PDB entry 3AFL | X-ray diffraction, 2.99 A resolution | chain A

Chain A:
Molecule: Oligo alginate lyase
From: Agrobacterium tumefaciens
Notes: EC 4.2.2.-
UniProt: A9CEJ9 (A9CEJ9_AGRT5); residues 1-776 here = UniProt positions 1-776
Amino-acid sequence (776 residues; each row starts with the number of its first residue):
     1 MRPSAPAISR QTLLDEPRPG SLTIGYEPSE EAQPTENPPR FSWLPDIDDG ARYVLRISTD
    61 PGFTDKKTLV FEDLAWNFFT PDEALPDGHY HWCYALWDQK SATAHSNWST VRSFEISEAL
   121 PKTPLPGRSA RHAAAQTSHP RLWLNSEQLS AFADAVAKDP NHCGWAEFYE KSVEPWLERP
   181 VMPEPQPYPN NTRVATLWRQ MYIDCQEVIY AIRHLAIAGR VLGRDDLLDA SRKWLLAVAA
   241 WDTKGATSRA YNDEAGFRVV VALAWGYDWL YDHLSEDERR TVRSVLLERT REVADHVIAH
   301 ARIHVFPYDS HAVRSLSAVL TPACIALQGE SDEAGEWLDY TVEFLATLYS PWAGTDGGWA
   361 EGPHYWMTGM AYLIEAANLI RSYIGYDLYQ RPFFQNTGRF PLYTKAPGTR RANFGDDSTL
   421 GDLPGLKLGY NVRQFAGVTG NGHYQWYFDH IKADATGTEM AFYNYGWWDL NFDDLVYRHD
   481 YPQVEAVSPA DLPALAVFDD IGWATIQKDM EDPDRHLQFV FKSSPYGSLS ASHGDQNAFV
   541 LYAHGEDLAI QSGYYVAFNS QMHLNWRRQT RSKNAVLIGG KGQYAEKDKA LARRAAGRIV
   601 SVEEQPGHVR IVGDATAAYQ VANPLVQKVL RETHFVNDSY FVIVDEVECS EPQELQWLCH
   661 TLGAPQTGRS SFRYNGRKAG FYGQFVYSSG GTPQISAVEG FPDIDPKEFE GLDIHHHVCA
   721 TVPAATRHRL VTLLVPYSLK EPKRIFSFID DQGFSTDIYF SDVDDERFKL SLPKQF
Not modelled in the structure: 1-10
Sequence notes: engineered mutation A531 (His in A9CEJ9)
What the authors report for this chain:
  - binding site for 4-deoxy-erythro-hex-4-enuronic acid: W198, R199, Y202, H364, S418, F462, W467, Y555
  - binding site for alpha-L-gulopyranuronic acid: W198, E254, S310, H311, R314, Y365, S530, Y555, F558
  - catalytic residues: R199, H311, Y365
  - conformationally variable residues (side-chain flip): F462
  - contacts within the chain: S418-F462
  - mutagenesis - R199A, Y365F, W467A: decreased catalytic activity
  - mutagenesis - H311A: abolished catalytic activity

In short:
From the paper: catalytic residues R199, H311 and Y365; R199A, Y365F and W467A reduce catalytic activity.
Chain A is Oligo alginate lyase (Agrobacterium tumefaciens); the structure, Crystal structure of exotype
alginate lyase Atu3025 H531A complexed with alginate trisaccharide, was determined by X-ray diffraction (same
publication as 3A0O).
